1QPJ - chain A; structure by X-ray diffraction, 2.20 A resolution.

== Chain A ==
Protein: Lck tyrosine kinase
From: Homo sapiens
Notes: EC 2.7.1.112; fragment: catalytic domain
UniProtKB: P06239 (LCK_HUMAN); residues 231-509 here correspond to UniProt positions 230-508 (UniProt number = residue number - 1)
Amino-acid sequence (279 residues; numbered 231 to 509; the number before each row is that of its first residue):
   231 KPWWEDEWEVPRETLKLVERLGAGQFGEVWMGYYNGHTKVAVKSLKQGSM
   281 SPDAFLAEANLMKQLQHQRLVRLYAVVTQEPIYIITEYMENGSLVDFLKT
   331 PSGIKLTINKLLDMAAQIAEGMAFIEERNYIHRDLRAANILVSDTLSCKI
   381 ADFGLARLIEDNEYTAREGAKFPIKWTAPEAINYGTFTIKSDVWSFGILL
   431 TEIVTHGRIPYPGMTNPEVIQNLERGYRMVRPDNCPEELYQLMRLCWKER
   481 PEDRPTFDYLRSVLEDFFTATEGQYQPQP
Disordered / not traced: 231-235, 502-509
Modified positions: Y394 (o-phosphotyrosine; PTR)
Differences from the reference sequence: modified residue (394)
Ligand contacts: staurosporine (STU): L251, G252, A253, V259, A271, K273, E288, V301, T316, E317, Y318, M319, G322, S323, D326, A368, N369, L371, A381, D382

== In short ==
Bound to chain A: staurosporine.
Chain A is Lck tyrosine kinase (Homo sapiens); the structure, Crystal structure of the lymphocyte-specific
kinase lck in complex with staurosporine, was determined by X-ray diffraction (same publication as 1QPE, 1QPC
and 1QPD).
